PDB entry 7OW5 | X-ray diffraction, 2.58 A resolution | chains D and E of the 5 polymer chains in the assembly

[Chain D]
Protein: TCR alpha
From: Homo sapiens
Chain sequence (203 residues; numbered 1 to 203; the number before each row is that of its first residue):
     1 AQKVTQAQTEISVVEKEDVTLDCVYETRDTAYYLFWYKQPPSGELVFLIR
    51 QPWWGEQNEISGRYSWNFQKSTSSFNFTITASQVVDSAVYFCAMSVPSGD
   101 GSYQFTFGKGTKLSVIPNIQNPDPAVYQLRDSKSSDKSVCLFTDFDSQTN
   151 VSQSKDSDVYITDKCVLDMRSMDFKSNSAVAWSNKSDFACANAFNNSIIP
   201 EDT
Not modelled in the structure: 158, 186-188, 196-203
Disulfide bonds: Cys-23/Cys-92, Cys-140/Cys-190
What the authors report for this chain:
  - specificity-determining residues: Arg-50, Pro-52, Trp-53, Lys-70 (from molecular simulation)

[Chain E]
Protein: TCR beta
From: Homo sapiens
Chain sequence (246 residues; numbered 0 to 245; the number before each row is that of its first residue; numbering starts at 0):
     0 MNAGVTQTPKFRVLKTGQSMTLLCAQDMNHEYMYWYRQDPGMGLRLIHYS
    50 VGEGTTAKGEVPDGYNVSRLKKQNFLLGLESAAPSQTSVYFCASKVGPGQ
   100 HNSPLHFGNGTRLTVTEDLNKVFPPEVAVFEPSEAEISHTQKATLVCLAT
   150 GFYPDHVELSWWVNGKEVHSGVCTDPQPLKEQPALNDSRYALSSRLRVSA
   200 TFWQDPRNHFRCQVQFYGLSENDEWTQDRAKPVTQIVSAEAWGRAD
Disulfide bonds: Cys-23/Cys-91, Cys-146/Cys-211
What the authors report for this chain:
  - specificity-determining residues: Lys-94, Gln-99, His-100, Asn-101 (from molecular simulation)

[Chain D / chain E interface]
Pairs across the interface - 85 pairs, chain D then chain E:
  Tyr-33(D) with His-100(E); Asn-101(E)
  Phe-35(D) with Asn-101(E); Pro-103(E), hydrophobic
  Tyr-37(D) with Pro-103(E); Leu-104(E), hydrogen bond (side chain-backbone); Phe-106(E), hydrophobic
  Gln-39(D) with Gln-37(E), hydrogen bond
  Gly-43(D) with Phe-90(E)
  Glu-44(D) with Asn-108(E)
  Leu-45(D) with Phe-106(E), hydrophobic
  Phe-47(D) with Pro-103(E), hydrophobic
  Arg-50(D) with Asn-101(E), hydrogen bond (side chain-backbone); Pro-103(E)
  Phe-91(D) with Gln-37(E)
  Asp-100(D) with Val-50(E)
  Ser-102(D) with Tyr-31(E); Val-50(E)
  Tyr-103(D) with Tyr-31(E); His-100(E)
  Gln-104(D) with Tyr-33(E), hydrogen bond; Tyr-48(E); Val-50(E)
  Phe-105(D) with Lys-94(E); Ser-102(E); Pro-103(E), hydrophobic; Leu-104(E), hydrophobic
  Phe-107(D) with Tyr-35(E); Leu-104(E), hydrophobic; Phe-106(E), hydrophobic
  Lys-109(D) with Gly-40(E); Met-41(E)
  Asp-123(D) with His-138(E), salt bridge
  Tyr-127(D) with Ser-132(E); Ala-134(E); Glu-135(E); His-138(E); Thr-139(E)
  Gln-128(D) with Ser-132(E)
  Leu-129(D) with Phe-129(E), hydrophobic; Glu-130(E); Pro-131(E); Ser-132(E); Thr-143(E); Val-145(E), hydrophobic
  Arg-130(D) with Phe-129(E); Glu-130(E), hydrogen bond (backbone-backbone)
  Asp-131(D) with Val-128(E); Phe-129(E)
  Ser-132(D) with Val-128(E), hydrogen bond (backbone-backbone); Glu-130(E); Glu-239(E), hydrogen bond (side chain-backbone); Ala-240(E)
  Lys-133(D) with Glu-239(E)
  Val-139(D) with Phe-129(E), hydrophobic; Leu-147(E), hydrophobic
  Leu-141(D) with Thr-143(E); Val-145(E), hydrophobic
  Thr-143(D) with Arg-196(E)
  Asp-144(D) with Thr-139(E); Arg-196(E), salt bridge
  Tyr-160(D) with Glu-180(E), hydrogen bond (side chain-backbone)
  Ile-161(D) with Leu-178(E)
  Thr-162(D) with Asp-174(E); Ser-192(E); Arg-194(E), hydrogen bond
  Cys-165(D) with Cys-172(E), disulfide; Thr-173(E); Arg-194(E)
  Val-166(D) with Cys-172(E), hydrogen bond (backbone-side chain)
  Leu-167(D) with Gly-170(E); Cys-172(E), hydrophobic; Arg-196(E)
  Asp-168(D) with Ser-169(E); Gly-170(E), hydrogen bond (backbone-backbone)
  Met-169(D) with Lys-141(E); Arg-196(E)
  Arg-170(D) with Ser-169(E), hydrogen bond (backbone-side chain)
  Met-172(D) with Lys-141(E)
  Phe-174(D) with Lys-141(E)
  Ser-176(D) with Arg-196(E), hydrogen bond
  Ser-178(D) with Arg-194(E), hydrogen bond
  Val-180(D) with Arg-194(E)
  Trp-182(D) with Leu-147(E), hydrophobic; Ala-190(E), hydrophobic
Other interface residues (no listed pair), chain D (50 interface residues in all): Ser-42, Gly-101, Lys-137, Ser-138, Asp-163, Ala-179
Other interface residues (no listed pair), chain E (55 interface residues in all): Gly-42, Leu-43, His-105, Gly-107, Arg-111, Ala-127, Thr-149, His-168, Val-171, Lys-179, Val-197, Ser-198
Cross-chain cystine bridges: Cys-165(D)/Cys-172(E)

[Overview]
Chain D and chain E form an interface of 50 and 55 residues respectively; the contacts include 1 disulfide
bond, 14 hydrogen bonds and 2 salt bridges. Polar contacts include Asp-123(D)/His-138(E),
Asp-144(D)/Arg-196(E) and Tyr-37(D)/Leu-104(E). The paper reports specificity determinants Arg-50(D),
Pro-52(D) and Lys-94(E) among others.
Here chain D is TCR alpha and chain E is TCR beta, both from Homo sapiens. Entry 7OW5 (Crystal structure of a
TCR in complex with HLA-A*11:01 bound to KRAS peptide (VVVGAGGVGK)) was determined by X-ray diffraction,
deposited together with 7OW3, 7OW4, 7OW6 and 7PB2.
